Entry 7VZ4 (electron microscopy, 1.89 A resolution); this record covers chains D and I of the 10 polymer chains in the assembly.

# Chain D
Molecule: Histone H2B type 1-J
Source organism: Homo sapiens
UniProt: P06899 (H2B1J_HUMAN); residues 1-125 here correspond to UniProt positions 2-126 (UniProt number = residue number + 1)
Sequence (129 residues; each row starts with the number of its first residue; numbers below 1 keep their minus sign (Gly-3 is residue -3)):
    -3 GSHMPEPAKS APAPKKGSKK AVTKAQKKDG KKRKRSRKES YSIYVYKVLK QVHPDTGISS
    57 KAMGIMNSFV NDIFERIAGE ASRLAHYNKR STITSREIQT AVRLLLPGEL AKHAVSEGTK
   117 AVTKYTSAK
Disordered / not traced: -3 to 31, 125
Sequence notes: expression tag (-3 to 0)
Swiss-Prot annotation at these positions:
  - modified residue: Pro1 (N-acetylproline), Glu2 (ADP-ribosyl glutamic acid), Lys5 (N6-(2-hydroxyisobutyryl)lysine), Ser6 (ADP-ribosylserine), Lys11 (N6-(beta-hydroxybutyryl)lysine), Lys12 (N6-(2-hydroxyisobutyryl)lysine), Ser14 (Phosphoserine), Lys15 (N6-acetyllysine), Lys16 (N6-(beta-hydroxybutyryl)lysine), Lys20 (N6-(2-hydroxyisobutyryl)lysine), Lys23 (N6-(2-hydroxyisobutyryl)lysine), Lys24 (N6-(2-hydroxyisobutyryl)lysine), Lys34 (N6-(2-hydroxyisobutyryl)lysine), Glu35 (PolyADP-ribosyl glutamic acid), Ser36 (Phosphoserine), Lys43 (N6-(2-hydroxyisobutyryl)lysine), Lys46 (N6-(2-hydroxyisobutyryl)lysine), Lys57 (N6,N6-dimethyllysine), Arg79 (Dimethylated arginine), Lys85 (N6,N6,N6-trimethyllysine) and 6 more in UniProt
  - glycosylation: Ser112 (O-linked (GlcNAc) serine)
  - cross-link (Glycyl lysine isopeptide (Lys-Gly)): Lys5 (interchain with G-Cter in SUMO2), Lys20 (interchain with G-Cter in SUMO2), Lys34 (interchain with G-Cter in ubiquitin), Lys120 (interchain with G-Cter in ubiquitin)

# Chain I
Molecule: 145-nt DNA strand
Sequence (145 nucleotides; each row starts with the number of its first residue; numbers below 1 keep their minus sign (DA-72 is residue -72)):
   -72 ATCACAATCC CGGTGCCGAG GCCGCTCAAT TGGTCGTAGA CAGCTCTAGC ACCGCTTAAA
   -12 CGCACGTACG GAATCCGTAC GTGCGTTTAA GCGGTGCTAG AGCTGTCTAC GACCAATTGA
    48 GCGGCCTCGG CACCGGGATT GTGAT

# Interface between chain D and chain I
Residue-residue contacts (16):
  Ser32(D) with DC30(I), hydrogen bond to the phosphate
  Arg33(D) with DA-45(I), sugar contact
  Glu35(D) with DA-45(I), sugar contact
  Tyr42(D) with DG-53(I), hydrogen bond to the phosphate; DG-52(I), hydrogen bond to the phosphate
  Gly53(D) with DG-53(I), phosphate contact
  Ile54(D) with DA-54(I), sugar contact; DG-53(I), hydrogen bond to the phosphate
  Ser55(D) with DA-54(I), phosphate contact
  Ser56(D) with DA-54(I), hydrogen bond to the phosphate
  Arg86(D) with DG-34(I), phosphate contact; DA-33(I), salt bridge to the phosphate
  Ser87(D) with DA-35(I), hydrogen bond to the phosphate; DG-34(I), hydrogen bond to the phosphate
  Thr88(D) with DA-35(I), phosphate contact; DG-34(I), hydrogen bond to the phosphate
Interface residues without a listed pair, chain D (12 interface residues in all): Lys85
Interface residues without a listed pair, chain I (9 interface residues in all): DC-46

# Overview
Chain D and chain I form an interface of 12 and 9 residues respectively, with 8 hydrogen bonds and 1 salt
bridge. Among the polar pairs are Ser32(D)-DC30(I), Tyr42(D)-DG-53(I) and Tyr42(D)-DG-52(I).
Chain D is Histone H2B type 1-J (Homo sapiens) and chain I is a 145-nt DNA strand; the structure, Cryo-EM
structure of human nucleosome core particle composed of the Widom 601L DNA sequence, was determined by
electron microscopy.
